Entry 7NKS (X-ray diffraction, 3.50 A resolution); this record covers chains B and C of the 3 polymer chains in the assembly.

[Chain B]
Name: Envelope polyprotein
Organism: Hantaan orthohantavirus
UniProtKB: A0A077D153 (A0A077D153_9VIRU); numbering as in UniProt (aligned over 18-371)
Amino-acid sequence (365 residues; each row starts with the number of its first residue):
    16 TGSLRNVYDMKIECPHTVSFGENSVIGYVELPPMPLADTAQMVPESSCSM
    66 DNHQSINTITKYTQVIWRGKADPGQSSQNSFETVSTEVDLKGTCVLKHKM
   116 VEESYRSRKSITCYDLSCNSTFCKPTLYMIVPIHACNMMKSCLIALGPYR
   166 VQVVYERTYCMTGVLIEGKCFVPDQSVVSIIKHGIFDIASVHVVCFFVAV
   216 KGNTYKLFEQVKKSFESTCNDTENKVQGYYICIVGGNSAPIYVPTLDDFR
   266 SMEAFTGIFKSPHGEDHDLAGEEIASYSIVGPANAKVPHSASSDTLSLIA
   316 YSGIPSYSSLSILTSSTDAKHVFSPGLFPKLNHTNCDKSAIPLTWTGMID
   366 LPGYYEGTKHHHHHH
Not modelled in the structure: 16-19, 35-36, 199-204, 282-290, 373-380
Differences from the reference sequence: cloning artifact (16-17); expression tag (372-380)
Disulfide bonds: Cys-29/Cys-151, Cys-63/Cys-157, Cys-109/Cys-128, Cys-133/Cys-138, Cys-175/Cys-185, Cys-210/Cys-247, Cys-234/Cys-351
Covalent attachments: N-acetylglucosamine (NAG) linked to Asn-134, Asn-347
From the paper describing this entry:
  - post-translational modification sites: Asn-134

[Chain C]
Name: Fab HTN-Gn1 heavy chain
Organism: Oryctolagus cuniculus
Notes: antibody fragment or engineered binder
Amino-acid sequence (231 residues; row label = number of the first residue in the row):
     1 TGQSLVESGGDLVKPEGSLTLTCTASGFSFSSTHWICWVRQAPGKGLEWI
    51 ACIYVGNTYDSYYANWAKGRFTISKTSSTTVTLQMTTLTAADTATYFCAR
   101 SGSVFGVVSLWGPGTLVTVSSGQPKAPSVFPLAPCCGDTPSSTVTLGCLV
   151 KGYLPEPVTVTWNSGTLTNGVRTFPSVRQSSGLYSLSSVVSVTSSSQPVT
   201 CNVAHPATNTKVDKTVAPSTCSGTKHHHHHH
Not modelled in the structure: 222-231
Disulfide bonds: Cys-23/Cys-98, Cys-37/Cys-52, Cys-136/Cys-221, Cys-148/Cys-201

[How chain B and chain C interact]
Pairs across the interface (21):
  Trp-82(B) with Thr-33(C)
  Arg-83(B) with Gly-102(C)
  Gly-84(B) with Thr-33(C); Gly-102(C), hydrogen bond (backbone-backbone)
  Lys-85(B) with Ser-109(C), hydrogen bond (backbone-side chain)
  Ala-86(B) with Val-107(C), hydrophobic; Ser-109(C), hydrogen bond (backbone-side chain)
  Pro-88(B) with Ser-109(C)
  Ser-91(B) with His-34(C), hydrogen bond (backbone-side chain); Arg-100(C), hydrogen bond; Ser-109(C)
  Ser-92(B) with Phe-28(C); Arg-100(C)
  Asn-94(B) with Ser-31(C); His-34(C)
  Thr-136(B) with Trp-35(C); Asp-60(C), hydrogen bond; Tyr-62(C)
  Phe-137(B) with Asp-60(C)
  Val-295(B) with Thr-33(C)
  Ser-317(B) with Tyr-54(C), hydrogen bond
Other interface residues (no listed pair), chain B (17 interface residues in all): Asp-87, Gly-89, Ser-95, Ser-293
Other interface residues (no listed pair), chain C (17 interface residues in all): Gln-3, Ser-32, Asn-57, Ser-103, Val-104

[In short]
The chain B/chain C interface involves 17 residues from each chain; the contacts include 7 hydrogen bonds.
Polar contacts include Lys-85(B)/Ser-109(C), Ala-86(B)/Ser-109(C) and Ser-91(B)/His-34(C). Covalently linked
N-acetylglucosamine: at Asn-134(B) and Asn-347(B). The paper reports a modification site at Asn-134(B).
Here chain B is Envelope polyprotein (Hantaan orthohantavirus) and chain C is Fab HTN-Gn1 heavy chain
(Oryctolagus cuniculus). Entry 7NKS (Structure of the Hantaan virus Gn glycoprotein ectodomain in complex with
Fab HTN-Gn1) was determined by X-ray diffraction, deposited together with 7NRH and 7O9S.
